8ZRH - chains A and h of the 8 polymer chains in the assembly; structure by electron microscopy, 3.60 A resolution.

# Chain A
Protein: Capsid protein
From: hepatitis B virus genotype C
Reference sequence: A0A679FG23 (A0A679FG23_HBV); residue numbers follow UniProt; this construct covers 1-142
Chain sequence (142 residues; each row starts with the number of its first residue):
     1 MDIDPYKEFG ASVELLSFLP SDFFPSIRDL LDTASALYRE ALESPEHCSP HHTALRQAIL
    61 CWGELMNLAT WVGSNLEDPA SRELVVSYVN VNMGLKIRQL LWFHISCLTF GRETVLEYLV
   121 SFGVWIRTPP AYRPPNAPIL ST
Disordered / not traced: 1, 142
Reported in the primary citation:
  - mutagenesis - E77A: unchanged binding to cAbD4
  - mutagenesis - P20A: decreased binding to Group I and Group III mAbs
  - mutagenesis - R127A, P130A, A131R: unchanged binding to 12 human anti-HBc mAbs

# Chain h
Protein: Heavy chains of D4 Fab
From: Homo sapiens
Notes: antibody fragment or engineered binder
Chain sequence (121 residues; numbered 1 to 121; the number before each row is that of its first residue):
     1 QVQLVESGGG VVQPGRSLRL SCAASGFNFN KFGMHWVRQV PGKGLEWLTY IWYDGSNADY
    61 VDSVKGRFTI SRDNSINTLY LQMNSLRADD TAVYFCARGF YDSSSLESWG QGALVIVSSA
   121 S
Disulfides: Cys22-Cys96

# How chain A and chain h interact
Residue-residue contacts - 7 pairs, chain A then chain h:
  Glu77(A) - Asp102(h)
  Glu77(A) - Ser103(h)  hydrogen bond
  Asp78(A) - Ser103(h)
  Pro79(A) - Trp52(h)  hydrophobic
  Ala80(A) - Tyr53(h)  hydrophobic
  Glu83(A) - Tyr53(h)  hydrogen bond
  Glu83(A) - Asp54(h)
Interface residues without a listed pair, chain h (6 interface residues in all): Ser104

# In short
The interface between chain A and chain h involves 5 residues on one side and 6 on the other; the contacts
include 2 hydrogen bonds. Among the polar pairs are Glu77(A)-Ser103(h) and Glu83(A)-Tyr53(h). The paper
reports that P20A of chain A reduces binding to Group I and Group III mAbs; R127A, P130A and A131R of chain A
leave binding to 12 human anti-HBc mAbs unchanged.
Here chain A is Capsid protein (hepatitis B virus genotype C) and chain h is Heavy chains of D4 Fab (Homo
sapiens). Entry 8ZRH (HBcAg-D4 Fab complex) was determined by electron microscopy together with 8ZRE and 8ZRR
from the same study.
